Entry 6UQO (electron microscopy, 3.10 A resolution); this record covers chains A and J of the 22 polymer chains in the assembly.

== Chain A ==
Molecule: ATP-dependent Clp protease ATP-binding subunit ClpA
Organism: Escherichia coli (strain K12)
Notes: EC 3.4.21.92
UniProtKB: A0A4S4P650 (A0A4S4P650_ECOLI); residues 169-746 here = UniProt positions 169-746
Amino-acid sequence (578 residues; each row starts with the number of its first residue):
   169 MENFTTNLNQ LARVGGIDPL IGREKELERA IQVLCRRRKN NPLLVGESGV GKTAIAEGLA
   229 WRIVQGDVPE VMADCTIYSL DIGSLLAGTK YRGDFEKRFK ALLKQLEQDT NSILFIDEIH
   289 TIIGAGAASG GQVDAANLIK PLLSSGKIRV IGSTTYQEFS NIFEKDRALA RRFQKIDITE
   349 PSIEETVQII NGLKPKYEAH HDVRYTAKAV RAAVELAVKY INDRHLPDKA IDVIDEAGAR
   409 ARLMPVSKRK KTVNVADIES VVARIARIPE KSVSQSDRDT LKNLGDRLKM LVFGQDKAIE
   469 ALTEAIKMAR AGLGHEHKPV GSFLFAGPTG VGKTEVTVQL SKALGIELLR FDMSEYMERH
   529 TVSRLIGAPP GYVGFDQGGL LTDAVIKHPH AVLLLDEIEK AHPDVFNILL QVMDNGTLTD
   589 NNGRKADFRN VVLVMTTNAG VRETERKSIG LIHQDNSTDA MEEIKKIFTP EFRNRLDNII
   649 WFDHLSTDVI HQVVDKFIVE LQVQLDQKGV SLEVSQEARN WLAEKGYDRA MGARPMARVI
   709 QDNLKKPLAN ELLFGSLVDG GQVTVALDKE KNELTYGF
Small-molecule neighbours:
  - ADP (adenosine-5'-diphosphate), molecule 1: P187, L188, I189, R191, E215, S216, G217, V218, G219, K220, T221, A222, I357, L361, P395, I399
  - ADP, molecule 2: L459, V460, F461, Q463, P496, T497, G498, V499, G500, K501, T502, E503, L653, V657, V661, F665, A701, R702, M704
  - ATP-gamma-S (AGS; phosphothiophosphoric acid-adenylate ester): A336, R339, R340

== Chain J ==
Molecule: ATP-dependent Clp endopeptidase proteolytic subunit ClpP
Organism: Escherichia coli (strain K12)
Notes: EC 3.4.21.92
UniProtKB: A0A4V3YU15 (A0A4V3YU15_ECOLI); residues 15-206 here = UniProt positions 15-206
Amino-acid sequence (192 residues; each row starts with the number of its first residue):
    15 ALVPMVIEQT SRGERSFDIY SRLLKERVIF LTGQVEDHMA NLIVAQMLFL EAENPEKDIY
    75 LYINSPGGVI TAGMSIYDTM QFIKPDVSTI CMGQAASMGA FLLTAGAKGK RFCLPNSRVM
   135 IHQPLGGYQG QATDIEIHAR EILKVKGRMN ELMALHTGQS LEQIERDTER DRFLSAPEAV
   195 EYGLVDSILT HR

== Chain A / chain J interface ==
Contacting residue pairs (7):
  R614(A) - A66(J)
  R614(A) - E67(J)  salt bridge
  I617(A) - L62(J)
  I617(A) - F63(J)
  I617(A) - A66(J)  hydrophobic
  L619(A) - L62(J)  hydrophobic
  L619(A) - F96(J)  hydrophobic
Interface residues without a listed pair, chain A (6 interface residues in all): K615, S616, G618
Interface residues without a listed pair, chain J (6 interface residues in all): E65

== In short ==
The chain A/chain J interface involves 6 residues from each chain; the contacts include 1 salt bridge. Its one
salt-bridged contact is R614(A)-E67(J). Bound to chain A: ADP and ATP-gamma-S.
Here chain A is ATP-dependent Clp protease ATP-binding subunit ClpA and chain J is ATP-dependent Clp
endopeptidase proteolytic subunit ClpP, both from Escherichia coli (strain K12). Entry 6UQO (ClpA/ClpP Engaged
State bound to RepA-GFP) was determined by electron microscopy together with 6UQE, 6W1Z, 6W20, 6W21, 6W22,
6W23 and 6W24 from the same study.
